3ET0 - chain A; structure by X-ray diffraction, 2.40 A resolution.

== Chain A ==
Protein: Peroxisome proliferator-activated receptor gamma
Organism: Homo sapiens
Notes: fragment: ligand binding domain
Reference sequence: P37231 (PPARG_HUMAN); residues 207-477 here correspond to UniProt positions 235-505 (UniProt number = residue number + 28)
Chain sequence (292 residues; each row starts with the number of its first residue):
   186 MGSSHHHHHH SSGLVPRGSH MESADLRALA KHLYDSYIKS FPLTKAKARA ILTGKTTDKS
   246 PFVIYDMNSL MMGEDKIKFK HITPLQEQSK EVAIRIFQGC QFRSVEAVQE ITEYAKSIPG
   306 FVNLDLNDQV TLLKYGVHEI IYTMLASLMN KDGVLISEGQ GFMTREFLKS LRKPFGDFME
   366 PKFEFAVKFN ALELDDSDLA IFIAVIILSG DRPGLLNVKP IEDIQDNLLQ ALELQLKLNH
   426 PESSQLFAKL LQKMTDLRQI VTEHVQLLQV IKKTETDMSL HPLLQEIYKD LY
Unresolved in the structure: 186-205, 263-274
Sequence notes: expression tag (186-206)
Modified positions: Cys285 (s,s-(2-hydroxyethyl)thiocysteine; CME)
Curated features (UniProtKB/Swiss-Prot):
  - motif: Pro467 to Asp475 (9aaTAD)
  - binding site (rosiglitazone): Gln286 to Ser289, His323, His449, Tyr473
  - cross-link: Lys224 (Glycyl lysine isopeptide (Lys-Gly) (interchain with G-Cter in ubiquitin))
Small-molecule neighbours: 3-(5-methoxy-1H-indol-3-yl)propanoic acid (ET0): Ile281, Phe282, Cys285, Gln286, Ser289, His323, Tyr327, Leu356, Phe360, Phe363, Met364, His449, Leu453, Leu469, Tyr473

== Overview ==
Ligands of chain A: 3-(5-methoxy-1H-indol-3-yl)propanoic acid. From UniProt: 7 rosiglitazone-binding residues.
Chain A is Peroxisome proliferator-activated receptor gamma (Homo sapiens); the structure, Structure of
PPARgamma with 3-(5-Methoxy-1H-indol-3-yl)-propionic acid, was determined by X-ray diffraction together with
3ET1, 3ET2 and 3ET3 from the same study.
